4UNO - chains A and C of the 3 polymer chains in the assembly; structure by X-ray diffraction, 1.95 A resolution.

Chain A:
Molecule: Ets translocation variant 5
From: Homo sapiens
Notes: fragment: ets domain, residues 365-462
Reference sequence: P41161 (ETV5_HUMAN); numbering as in UniProt (aligned over 365-462)
Chain sequence (100 residues; row label = number of the first residue in the row):
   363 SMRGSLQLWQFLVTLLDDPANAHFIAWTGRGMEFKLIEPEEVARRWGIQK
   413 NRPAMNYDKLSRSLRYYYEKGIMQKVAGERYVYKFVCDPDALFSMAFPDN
Not modelled in the structure: 363-366, 462
Cystine bridges: Cys449 forms a disulfide with the same residue of a neighbouring copy of this chain
Construct notes: expression tag (363-364)
Ion coordination: Ca2+ site 1 near Gly440 (its only coordinating residue here); Ca2+ site 2 near Asp452 (its only coordinating residue here)
Curated features (UniProtKB/Swiss-Prot):
  - DNA-binding region: Leu368 to Val448 (ETS)
Reported in the primary citation:
  - self-association interface (contacts with another copy of this molecule); pairs are residue here / residue on that copy: Cys449-Cys449

Chain C:
Molecule: 10-nt DNA strand
Sequence (10 nucleotides; row label = number of the first residue in the row):
     1 ACTTCCGGTC

Chain A / chain C interface:
Pairs across the interface (19):
  Gln369(A) with DC2(C), phosphate contact
  Leu370(A) with DC2(C), hydrogen bond to the phosphate
  Trp408(A) with DC2(C), phosphate contact; DT3(C), hydrogen bond to the phosphate
  Lys412(A) with DC2(C), hydrogen bond to the phosphate; DT3(C), salt bridge to the phosphate
  Arg414(A) with DT3(C), phosphate contact; DT4(C), salt bridge to the phosphate
  Met417(A) with DT3(C), phosphate contact; DT4(C), phosphate contact
  Asp420(A) with DC6(C), hydrogen bond to the base
  Lys421(A) with DT4(C), salt bridge to the phosphate
  Arg424(A) with DT4(C), base contact
  Ser425(A) with DC2(C), sugar contact; DT3(C), base contact
  Tyr428(A) with DA1(C), sugar contact; DC2(C), phosphate contact; DT3(C), base contact
  Tyr429(A) with DC2(C), hydrogen bond to the phosphate
Other interface residues (no listed pair), chain A (14 interface residues in all): Trp371, Ala416
Other interface residues (no listed pair), chain C (6 interface residues in all): DC5

Overview:
14 residues of chain A and 6 residues of chain C are in contact; the contacts include 5 hydrogen bonds and 3
salt bridges. Polar contacts include Asp420(A)-DC6(C), Leu370(A)-DC2(C) and Trp408(A)-DT3(C). From UniProt: a
DNA-binding region on chain A. From the paper: a self-association interface involving Cys449(A).
Chain A is Ets translocation variant 5 (Homo sapiens) and chain C is a 10-nt DNA strand; the structure,
Crystal structure of the ETS domain of human ETV5 in complex with DNA, was determined by X-ray diffraction,
deposited together with 3ZP5, 4BNC and 4UUV.
